2Y9Z - chains B and F of the 6 polymer chains in the assembly; structure by X-ray diffraction, 3.60 A resolution.

# Chain B
Molecule: Iswi one complex protein 3
From: Saccharomyces cerevisiae
Notes: fragment: core domain containing clb and hlb subdomains, residues 127-749
Reference sequence: P43596 (IOC3_YEAST); residue numbers follow UniProt; this construct covers 127-749
Chain sequence (624 residues; each row starts with the number of its first residue):
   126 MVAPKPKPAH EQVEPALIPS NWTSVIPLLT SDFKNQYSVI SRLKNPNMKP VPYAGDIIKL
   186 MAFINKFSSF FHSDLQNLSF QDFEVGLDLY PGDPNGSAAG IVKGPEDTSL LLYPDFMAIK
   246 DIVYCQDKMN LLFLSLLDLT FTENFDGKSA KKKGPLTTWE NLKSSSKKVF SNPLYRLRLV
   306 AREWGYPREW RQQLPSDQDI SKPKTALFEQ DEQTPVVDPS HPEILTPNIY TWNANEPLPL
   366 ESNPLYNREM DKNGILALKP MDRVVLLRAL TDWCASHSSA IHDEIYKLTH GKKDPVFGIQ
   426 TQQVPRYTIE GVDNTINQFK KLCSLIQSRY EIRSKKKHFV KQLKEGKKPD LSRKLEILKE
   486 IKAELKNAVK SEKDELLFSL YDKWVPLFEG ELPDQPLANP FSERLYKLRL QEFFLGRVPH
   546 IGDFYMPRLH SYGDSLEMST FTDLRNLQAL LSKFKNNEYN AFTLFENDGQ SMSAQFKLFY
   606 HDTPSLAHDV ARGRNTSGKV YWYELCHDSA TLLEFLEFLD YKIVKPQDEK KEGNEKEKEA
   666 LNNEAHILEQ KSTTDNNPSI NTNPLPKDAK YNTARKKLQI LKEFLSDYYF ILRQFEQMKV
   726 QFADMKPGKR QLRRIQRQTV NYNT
Not modelled in the structure: 126-133, 658-677, 749
Construct notes: expression tag (126)

# Chain F
Molecule: I-DNA/e-DNA
Sequence (48 nucleotides; row label = number of the first residue in the row):
     1 GCGCATGAAC CCGTATATAA GCCTAGGCTT ATATACGGGT TCATGCGC
Not modelled in the structure: 1, 25-48

# Interface between chain B and chain F
Residue-residue contacts (9; chain B residue first):
  Arg-167(B) / DA20(F)  salt bridge to the phosphate
  Glu-654(B) / DC22(F)  phosphate contact
  Pro-691(B) / DA20(F)  phosphate contact
  Pro-691(B) / DG21(F)  phosphate contact
  Lys-692(B) / DG21(F)  hydrogen bond to the phosphate
  Lys-692(B) / DC22(F)  phosphate contact
  Asp-693(B) / DC22(F)  base contact
  Asp-693(B) / DC23(F)  base contact
  Lys-695(B) / DC22(F)  base contact
Interface residues without a listed pair, chain B (8 interface residues in all): Ile-165, Ser-166
Interface residues without a listed pair, chain F (5 interface residues in all): DA19

# Summary
8 residues of chain B face 5 of chain F across their interface, with 1 hydrogen bond and 1 salt bridge. Polar
pairs include Lys-692(B)/DG21(F) and Arg-167(B)/DA20(F).
Here chain B is Iswi one complex protein 3 (Saccharomyces cerevisiae) and chain F is I-DNA/e-DNA. Entry 2Y9Z
(Chromatin Remodeling Factor ISW1a(del_ATPase) in DNA complex) was determined by X-ray diffraction.
